7C77 - chains A and B; structure by electron microscopy, 3.30 A resolution.

# Chain A
Name: Toll-like receptor 3
Organism: Mus musculus
UniProt: Q99MB1 (TLR3_MOUSE); residue numbers follow UniProt; this construct covers 1-905
Sequence (905 residues; row label = number of the first residue in the row):
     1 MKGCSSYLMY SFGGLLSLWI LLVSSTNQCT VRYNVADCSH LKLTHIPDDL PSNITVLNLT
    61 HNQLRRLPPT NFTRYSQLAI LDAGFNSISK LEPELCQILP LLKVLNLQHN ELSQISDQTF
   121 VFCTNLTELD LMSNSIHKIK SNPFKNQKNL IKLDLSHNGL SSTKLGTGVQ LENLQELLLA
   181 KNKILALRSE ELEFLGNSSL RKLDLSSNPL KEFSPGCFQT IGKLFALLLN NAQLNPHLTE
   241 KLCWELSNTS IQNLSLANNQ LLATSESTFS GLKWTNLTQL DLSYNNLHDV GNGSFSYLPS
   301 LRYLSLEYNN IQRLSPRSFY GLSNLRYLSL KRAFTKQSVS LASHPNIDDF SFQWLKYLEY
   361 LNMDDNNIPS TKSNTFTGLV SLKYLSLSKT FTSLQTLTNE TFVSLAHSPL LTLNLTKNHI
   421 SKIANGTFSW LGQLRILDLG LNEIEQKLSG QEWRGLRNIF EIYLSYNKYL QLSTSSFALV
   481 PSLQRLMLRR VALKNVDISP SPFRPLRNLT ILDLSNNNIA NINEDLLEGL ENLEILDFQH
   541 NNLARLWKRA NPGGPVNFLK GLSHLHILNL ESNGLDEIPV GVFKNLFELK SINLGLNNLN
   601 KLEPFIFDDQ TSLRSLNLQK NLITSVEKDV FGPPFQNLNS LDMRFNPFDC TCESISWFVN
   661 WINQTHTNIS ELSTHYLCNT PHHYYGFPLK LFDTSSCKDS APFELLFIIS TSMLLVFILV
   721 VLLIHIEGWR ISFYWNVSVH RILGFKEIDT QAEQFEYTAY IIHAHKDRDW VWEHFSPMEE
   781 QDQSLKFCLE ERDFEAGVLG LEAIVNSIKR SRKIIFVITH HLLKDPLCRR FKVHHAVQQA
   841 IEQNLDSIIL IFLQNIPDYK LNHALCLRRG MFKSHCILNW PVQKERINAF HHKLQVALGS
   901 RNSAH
Unresolved in the structure: 1-27, 728-905
Disulfides: Cys29-Cys38, Cys96-Cys123, Cys650-Cys678, Cys652-Cys697
Covalent attachments: N-acetylglucosamine (NAG) linked to Asn58, Asn125, Asn197, Asn248, Asn253, Asn292, Asn399, Asn414, Asn425, Asn508, Asn663, Asn668
Curated features (UniProtKB/Swiss-Prot):
  - modified residue (Phosphotyrosine): Tyr760, Tyr859
  - glycosylation (N-linked (GlcNAc...) asparagine): Asn53, Asn58, Asn71, Asn125, Asn197, Asn248, Asn253, Asn276, Asn292, Asn399, Asn414, Asn425, Asn508, Asn663, Asn668
  - cross-link (Glycyl lysine isopeptide (Lys-Gly)): Lys766 (interchain with G-Cter in ubiquitin), Lys813 (interchain with G-Cter in ubiquitin), Lys832 (interchain with G-Cter in ubiquitin)

# Chain B
Name: Protein unc-93 homolog B1
Organism: Mus musculus
UniProt: Q8VCW4 (UN93B_MOUSE); numbering as in UniProt (aligned over 1-598)
Sequence (598 residues; row label = number of the first residue in the row):
     1 MEVEPPLYPV AGAAGPQGDE DRHGVPDGPE APLDELVGAY PNYNEEEEER RYYRRKRLGV
    61 VKNVLAASTG VTLTYGVYLG LLQMQLILHY DETYREVKYG NMGLPDIDSK MLMGINVTPI
   121 AALLYTPVLI RFFGTKWMMF LAVGIYALFV STNYWERYYT LVPSAVALGM AIVPLWASMG
   181 NYITRMSQKY YEYSHYKEQD EQGPQQRPPR GSHAPYLLVF QAIFYSFFHL SFACAQLPMI
   241 YFLNNYLYDL NHTLINVQSC GTKSQGILNG FNKTVLRTLP RSKNLIVVES VLMAVAFLAM
   301 LMVLGLCGAA YRPTEEIDLR SVGWGNIFQL PFKHVRDFRL RHLVPFFIYS GFEVLFACTG
   361 FALGYGVCSM GLERLAYLLI AYSLGASASS VLGLLGLWLP RSVPLVAGAG LHLLLTLSLF
   421 FWAPAPRVLQ HSWIFYFVAA LWGVGSALNK TGLSTLLGIL YEDKERQDFI FTIYHWWQAV
   481 AIFVVYLGSS LPMKAKLAVL LVTLVAAAAS YLWMEQKLQQ GLVPRQPRIP KPQHKVRGYR
   541 YLEEDNSDES DMEGEQGQGD CAEDEAPQAG PLGAEPAGPC RKPCPYEQAL GGDGPEEQ
Unresolved in the structure: 1-44, 528-598
Disulfides: Cys260-Cys368
Covalent attachments: N-acetylglucosamine (NAG) linked to Asn251, Asn272
Curated features (UniProtKB/Swiss-Prot):
  - modified residue (Phosphoserine): Ser547, Ser550
  - glycosylation (N-linked (GlcNAc...) asparagine): Asn251, Asn272, Asn449
  - mutagenesis: Asp34 (D34A: Increases the TLR7 response and decreases the TLR9 response. Enhances interaction with TLR7, TLR8 and TLR13 and TLR7 transport to endolysosomes in presence of single-stranded RNA ...), Leu36 (L36A: Increases the TLR7 response and decreases the TLR9 response), Phe133 (F133A/W: No effect on interaction with TLR3), Trp137 (W137A: No effect on interaction with TLR3), Phe140 (F140A: Decreases interaction with TLR3; F140W: Increases interaction with TLR3), Ala147 (A147W: Decreases interaction with TLR3), Leu148 (L148A: No effect on interaction with TLR3; L148W: Increases interaction with TLR3), Ser151 (S151A/W: Strongly decreases interaction with TLR3), Tyr154 (Y154A/W: Strongly decreases interaction with TLR3), Trp155 (W155A: Decreases interaction with TLR3), Thr160 (T160A/W: Decreases interaction with TLR3), Arg281 (R281A: Strongly decreases interaction with TLR3; R281W: No effect on interaction with TLR3), 5 further mutagenesis entries in UniProt

# How chain A and chain B interact
Residue-residue contacts (40):
  Cys650(A) with Val97(B)
  Thr651(A) with Glu96(B); Val97(B)
  Cys652(A) with Val97(B), hydrogen bond (backbone-backbone)
  Glu653(A) with Val97(B)
  Pro681(A) with Glu96(B)
  His683(A) with Thr93(B)
  Tyr684(A) with Leu279(B)
  Ser695(A) with Arg281(B), hydrogen bond; Ser282(B)
  Ser696(A) with Leu279(B); Pro280(B)
  Cys697(A) with Ser282(B)
  Lys698(A) with Lys98(B); Trp155(B)
  Ala701(A) with Ser282(B)
  Phe703(A) with Tyr154(B); Ser282(B); Ile286(B), hydrophobic
  Glu704(A) with Trp155(B)
  Leu706(A) with Tyr154(B); Ile286(B), hydrophobic
  Phe707(A) with Ser151(B); Thr152(B); Tyr154(B), hydrophobic; Thr160(B)
  Ser710(A) with Ser151(B)
  Thr711(A) with Ser151(B), hydrogen bond
  Leu714(A) with Ala147(B), hydrophobic; Leu148(B), hydrophobic; Phe297(B), hydrophobic; Met300(B), hydrophobic
  Leu715(A) with Leu148(B), hydrophobic
  Phe717(A) with Phe140(B), hydrophobic; Leu301(B), hydrophobic; Leu304(B), hydrophobic
  Ile718(A) with Gly144(B)
  Val721(A) with Phe140(B), hydrophobic
  Leu722(A) with Leu141(B), hydrophobic
  His725(A) with Trp137(B)
Interface residues without a listed pair, chain A (28 interface residues in all): Phe692, Ser700, Met713
Interface residues without a listed pair, chain B (27 interface residues in all): Asn101, Phe133, Met293

# In short
Chain A and chain B form an interface of 28 and 27 residues respectively; the contacts include 3 hydrogen
bonds. Polar pairs include Ser695(A)-Arg281(B), Thr711(A)-Ser151(B) and Cys652(A)-Val97(B).
N-acetylglucosamine is covalently linked to Asn58(A), Asn125(A), Asn197(A), Asn248(A), Asn253(A) and Asn292(A)
and 6 more.
Chain A is Toll-like receptor 3 and chain B is Protein unc-93 homolog B1, both from Mus musculus; the
structure, Cryo-EM structure of mouse TLR3 in complex with UNC93B1, was determined by electron microscopy,
deposited together with 7C76 and 7CYN.
